Entry 2ZO5 (X-ray diffraction, 1.70 A resolution); this record covers chains A and B.

Chain A (and B):
Protein: Eight-heme nitrite reductase
Source organism: Thioalkalivibrio nitratireducens
Notes: chain B of this document is another copy of the same molecule, construct and numbering; everything in this record applies to it too
UniProt: Q5F2I3 (Q5F2I3_9GAMM); residues 1-525 here correspond to UniProt positions 29-553 (UniProt number = residue number + 28)
Chain sequence (525 residues; numbered 1 to 525; the number before each row is that of its first residue):
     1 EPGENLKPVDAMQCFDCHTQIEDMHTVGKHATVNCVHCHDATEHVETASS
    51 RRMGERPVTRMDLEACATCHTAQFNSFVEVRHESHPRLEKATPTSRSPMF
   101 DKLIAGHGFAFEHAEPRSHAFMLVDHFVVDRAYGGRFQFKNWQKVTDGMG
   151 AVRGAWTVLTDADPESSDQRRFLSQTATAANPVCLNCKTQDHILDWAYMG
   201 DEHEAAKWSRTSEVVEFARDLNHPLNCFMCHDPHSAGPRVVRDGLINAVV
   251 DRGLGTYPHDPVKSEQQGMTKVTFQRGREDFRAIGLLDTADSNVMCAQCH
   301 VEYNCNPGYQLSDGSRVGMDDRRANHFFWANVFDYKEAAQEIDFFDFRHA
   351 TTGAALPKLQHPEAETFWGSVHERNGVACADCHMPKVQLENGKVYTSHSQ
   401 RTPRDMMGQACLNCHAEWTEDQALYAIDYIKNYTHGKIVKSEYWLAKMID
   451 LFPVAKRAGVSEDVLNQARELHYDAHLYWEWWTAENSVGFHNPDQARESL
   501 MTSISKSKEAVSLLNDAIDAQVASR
Disordered / not traced: 1-4, 524-525
Covalent attachments: heme c (HEC) linked to Cys-14, Cys-35, Cys-66, Cys-184, Cys-227, Cys-296, Cys-379, Cys-411
Metal / ion sites: heme c Fe (8 sites), coordinated by His-18, His-30, His-39, His-44, His-70, His-119, Lys-188, His-231, His-234, His-300, His-372, His-383, His-398, His-415, His-491; Ca2+ site 1: Pro-116 (together with heme c); Ca2+ site 2: Glu-302, Tyr-303, Lys-358, Gln-360
Small-molecule neighbours:
  - heme c (HEC), molecule 1: Val-9, Gln-13, Cys-17, His-18, His-39, Ala-41, His-44, Val-45, Ala-48, Ser-49, Ser-50, Arg-51, Arg-52, Met-53, Arg-56, Pro-57, Thr-59, Leu-194, Gln-275, Arg-276, Gly-277
  - heme c (HEC), molecule 2: Ala-11, Phe-15, His-18, Ile-21, His-25, Val-33, Asn-34, His-37, Cys-38, His-39, Thr-59, Arg-60, Met-61, Ile-193, Leu-194, Phe-228, Pro-233, His-234, Arg-239, Phe-274, Gln-275, Arg-276, Arg-282, Ile-284
  - heme c (HEC), molecule 3: Lys-29, His-30, Val-33, His-37, Ala-65, Thr-68, Cys-69, His-70, Phe-228, His-231, Pro-233, Ala-236
  - heme c (HEC), molecule 4: His-37, Thr-68, Cys-69
  - heme c (HEC), molecule 5: Leu-63, His-70, Gln-73, Phe-74, Phe-77, Leu-225, Asn-226, Cys-230, His-231, Ala-290, Ser-292, Met-295, Ala-380, Met-384, Lys-386, Tyr-395, Thr-396, His-398
  - heme c (HEC), molecule 6: Arg-81, Ser-84, Pro-116, Arg-117, Ser-118, His-119, Phe-121, Met-122, Asp-125, Cys-187, Lys-188, Leu-225, Met-229, Met-295, Gln-298, Cys-299, His-300, His-383, Met-384, Gln-400, Arg-401, Thr-402
  - heme c (HEC), molecule 7: His-113, Ala-114, Glu-115, Pro-116, Asp-125, His-126, Val-129, Arg-131, Ala-132, Ala-179, Ala-180, Asn-181, Val-183, Cys-187, Lys-188, Arg-242, Gln-298, Cys-299, His-300, Val-301, Tyr-303, Cys-305, Phe-327, His-361, Ala-484, Asn-486
  - heme c (HEC), molecule 8: Pro-116, Asn-293, His-300, Glu-363, Ala-364, Phe-367, His-372, Val-377, Ala-378, Cys-382, His-383, Thr-402, Pro-403, Arg-404, Ile-427, Lys-431, Asn-486, Ser-487, Phe-490, His-491
  - heme c (HEC), molecule 9: Asn-141, Trp-142, Gln-143, Val-371, His-372, Asn-375, Val-377, Cys-382, Pro-403, Ala-410, Cys-414, His-415, Trp-418, Ala-423, Ala-426, Ile-427, Ile-430, Phe-490, Pro-493
  - PG6 (1-(2-methoxy-ethoxy)-2-{2-[2-(2-methoxy-ethoxy]-ethoxy}-ethane): Tyr-309, Gln-310, Leu-311, Asp-313, Gly-314, Phe-345, Arg-348, Ala-355

Interface between chain A and chain B:
Pairs across the interface - 53 pairs, chain A then chain B:
  Asn-5(A) / Val-27(B)  hydrogen bond (side chain-backbone)
  Asn-5(A) / Gly-28(B)
  Asn-5(A) / Lys-29(B)  hydrogen bond
  Leu-6(A) / Ala-31(B)
  Leu-6(A) / Thr-32(B)
  Lys-7(A) / Thr-26(B)  hydrogen bond (side chain-backbone)
  Lys-7(A) / Val-27(B)  hydrogen bond (side chain-backbone)
  Pro-8(A) / Ala-31(B)
  Thr-26(A) / Lys-7(B)  hydrogen bond (backbone-side chain)
  Val-27(A) / Asn-5(B)  hydrogen bond (backbone-side chain)
  Val-27(A) / Lys-7(B)  hydrogen bond (backbone-side chain)
  Gly-28(A) / Asn-5(B)
  Lys-29(A) / Asn-5(B)  hydrogen bond
  Ala-31(A) / Leu-6(B)
  Ala-31(A) / Pro-8(B)
  Thr-32(A) / Leu-6(B)
  Thr-32(A) / Pro-8(B)
  Thr-32(A) / Thr-32(B)
  Thr-32(A) / Val-36(B)
  Thr-32(A) / His-37(B)  hydrogen bond
  Val-36(A) / Thr-32(B)
  His-37(A) / Thr-32(B)  hydrogen bond
  Thr-68(A) / Cys-69(B)
  Cys-69(A) / Thr-68(B)
  Cys-69(A) / Cys-69(B)
  Thr-71(A) / Lys-393(B)
  Asn-75(A) / Leu-389(B)
  Asn-75(A) / Gly-392(B)
  Asn-75(A) / Lys-393(B)  hydrogen bond (side chain-backbone)
  Val-78(A) / Asn-391(B)
  Val-78(A) / Gly-392(B)
  Val-80(A) / Asn-391(B)
  His-82(A) / Glu-390(B)
  Thr-146(A) / Asn-391(B)
  Asp-147(A) / Asn-391(B)
  Gly-148(A) / Asn-391(B)  hydrogen bond (backbone-side chain)
  Met-149(A) / Asn-391(B)  hydrogen bond (backbone-side chain)
  Met-149(A) / Gly-392(B)
  Leu-389(A) / Asn-75(B)
  Glu-390(A) / His-82(B)
  Asn-391(A) / Val-78(B)
  Asn-391(A) / Val-80(B)
  Asn-391(A) / Thr-146(B)
  Asn-391(A) / Asp-147(B)
  Asn-391(A) / Gly-148(B)  hydrogen bond (side chain-backbone)
  Asn-391(A) / Met-149(B)  hydrogen bond (side chain-backbone)
  Gly-392(A) / Asn-75(B)
  Gly-392(A) / Val-78(B)
  Gly-392(A) / Met-149(B)
  Lys-393(A) / Ala-67(B)
  Lys-393(A) / Thr-71(B)
  Lys-393(A) / Phe-74(B)
  Lys-393(A) / Asn-75(B)  hydrogen bond (backbone-side chain)
Interface residues without a listed pair, chain A (35 interface residues in all): Asn-34, Ala-67, His-70, Ala-72, Phe-74, Glu-79, Tyr-395
Interface residues without a listed pair, chain B (33 interface residues in all): Asn-34, His-70, Tyr-395

Overview:
Chain A and chain B form an interface of 35 and 33 residues respectively; the contacts include 16 hydrogen
bonds. Polar pairs include Asn-5(A)/Val-27(B), Asn-5(A)/Lys-29(B) and Lys-7(A)/Thr-26(B). Ligands of chain A:
compound PG6 and heme c.
Chain A and chain B are both Eight-heme nitrite reductase (Thioalkalivibrio nitratireducens); the structure,
Structure of the Thioalkalivibrio nitratireducens cytochrome c nitrite reductase in a complex with azide, was
determined by X-ray diffraction (same publication as 3D1I and 2OT4).
